Entry 5HM0 (X-ray diffraction, 1.40 A resolution); this record covers chain A.

[Chain A]
Name: Bromodomain-containing protein 4
From: Homo sapiens
UniProtKB: O60885 (BRD4_HUMAN); residues 42-168 here = UniProt positions 42-168
Sequence (128 residues; each row starts with the number of its first residue):
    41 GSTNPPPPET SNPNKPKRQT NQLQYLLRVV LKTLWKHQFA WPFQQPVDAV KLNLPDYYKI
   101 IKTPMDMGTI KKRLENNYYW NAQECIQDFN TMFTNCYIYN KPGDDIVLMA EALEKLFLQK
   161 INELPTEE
Unresolved in the structure: 41, 167-168
Differences from the reference sequence: expression tag (41)
Residues lining bound ligands: 62V (6-(4-chlorophenyl)-1-methyl-4H-[1,2]oxazolo[5,4-d][2]benzazepine): Trp81, Pro82, Phe83, Val87, Leu92, Leu94, Tyr97, Cys136, Tyr139, Asn140, Asp145, Ile146, Met149
Curated features (UniProtKB/Swiss-Prot):
  - site: Asn140 (Acetylated histone binding)
  - cross-link: Lys99 (Glycyl lysine isopeptide (Lys-Gly) (interchain with G-Cter in SUMO2))

[Overview]
Chain A binds compound 62V.
Chain A is Bromodomain-containing protein 4 (Homo sapiens); the structure, Crystal structure of the first
bromodomain of human BRD4 bound to benzoisoxazoloazepine 3, was determined by X-ray diffraction together with
5HLS from the same study.
